PDB entry 6ZP8 | X-ray diffraction, 3.00 A resolution | chains H and I of the 28 polymer chains in the assembly

# Chain H
Protein: Proteasome subunit beta type-2
From: Saccharomyces cerevisiae S288C
Notes: EC 3.4.25.1
UniProtKB: P25043 (PSB2_YEAST); residues 1-232 here correspond to UniProt positions 30-261 (UniProt number = residue number + 29)
Amino-acid sequence (232 residues; numbered 1 to 232; the number before each row is that of its first residue):
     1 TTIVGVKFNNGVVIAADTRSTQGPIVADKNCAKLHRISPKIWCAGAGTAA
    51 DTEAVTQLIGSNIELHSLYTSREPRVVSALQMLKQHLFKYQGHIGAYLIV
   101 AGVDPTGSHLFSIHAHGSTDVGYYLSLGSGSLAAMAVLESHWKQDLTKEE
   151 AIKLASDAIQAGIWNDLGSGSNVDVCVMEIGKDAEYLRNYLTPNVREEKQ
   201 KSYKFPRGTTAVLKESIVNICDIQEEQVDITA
Not modelled in the structure: 227-232
Curated features (UniProtKB/Swiss-Prot):
  - active site: T1 (Nucleophile)
Covalently attached groups: compound QOE linked to T1
Small-molecule neighbours: QOE ((2S,3R)-N-[(5S,8S,10S)-5-methyl-10-oxidanyl-2,7-bis(oxidanylidene)-1,6-diazacyclododec-8-yl]-3-oxidanyl-2-(3-phenylpropanoylamino)butanamide): S20, T21, Q22, A27, K33, G45, A46, G47, T48, A49, G128, S129
What the authors report for this chain:
  - binding site for QOE: T1, G47

# Chain I
Protein: Proteasome subunit beta type-3
From: Saccharomyces cerevisiae S288C
Notes: EC 3.4.25.1
UniProtKB: P25451 (PSB3_YEAST); residues 0-204 here correspond to UniProt positions 1-205 (UniProt number = residue number + 1)
Amino-acid sequence (205 residues; numbered 0 to 204; the number before each row is that of its first residue; numbering starts at 0):
     0 MSDPSSINGGIVVAMTGKDCVAIACDLRLGSQSLGVSNKFEKIFHYGHVF
    50 LGITGLATDVTTLNEMFRYKTNLYKLKEERAIEPETFTQLVSSSLYERRF
   100 GPYFVGPVVAGINSKSGKPFIAGFDLIGCIDEAKDFIVSGTASDQLFGMC
   150 ESLYEPNLEPEDLFETISQALLNAADRDALSGWGAVVYIIKKDEVVKRYL
   200 KMRQD
Not modelled in the structure: 0
Curated features (UniProtKB/Swiss-Prot):
  - modified residue: S30 (Phosphoserine)
  - cross-link: K69 (Glycyl lysine isopeptide (Lys-Gly) (interchain with G-Cter in ubiquitin))
Ion coordination: Mg2+ site 1: D177, S180; Mg2+ site 2: D204 (shared with 3 residues of chain Y)
Small-molecule neighbours: QOE ((2S,3R)-N-[(5S,8S,10S)-5-methyl-10-oxidanyl-2,7-bis(oxidanylidene)-1,6-diazacyclododec-8-yl]-3-oxidanyl-2-(3-phenylpropanoylamino)butanamide): R98, D124, L125, I126, C128

# Chain H / chain I interface
Residue-residue contacts - 63 pairs, chain H then chain I:
  I25(H) - D143(I)
  I25(H) - F146(I)  hydrophobic
  V26(H) - F146(I)
  A27(H) - D130(I)
  D28(H) - D130(I)
  K29(H) - E150(I)  salt bridge
  T48(H) - I126(I)
  A49(H) - C128(I)  hydrophobic
  A50(H) - Y95(I)
  A50(H) - I126(I)  hydrophobic
  A50(H) - C128(I)
  D51(H) - Y95(I)  hydrogen bond
  D51(H) - R98(I)  salt bridge
  A54(H) - Y95(I)
  Y90(H) - F99(I)  hydrophobic
  H93(H) - R98(I)
  H93(H) - F99(I)
  I94(H) - F99(I)  hydrophobic
  R196(H) - E150(I)  salt bridge
  K199(H) - E150(I)
  K199(H) - S151(I)
  K199(H) - Y153(I)
  S202(H) - E154(I)  hydrogen bond
  Y203(H) - S151(I)
  Y203(H) - L152(I)  hydrophobic
  K204(H) - E154(I)
  K204(H) - D161(I)  salt bridge
  F205(H) - L152(I)  hydrophobic
  F205(H) - E164(I)
  F205(H) - Q168(I)
  R207(H) - E158(I)
  R207(H) - E160(I)  salt bridge
  R207(H) - D161(I)  salt bridge
  G208(H) - E164(I)  hydrogen bond (backbone-side chain)
  T209(H) - E164(I)  hydrogen bond (backbone-side chain)
  T210(H) - E164(I)  hydrogen bond
  T210(H) - S167(I)
  T210(H) - Q168(I)  hydrogen bond
  T210(H) - L199(I)
  A211(H) - L199(I)
  A211(H) - K200(I)  hydrogen bond (backbone-backbone)
  V212(H) - F163(I)  hydrophobic
  V212(H) - Y198(I)
  L213(H) - Y198(I)  hydrogen bond (backbone-backbone)
  L213(H) - L199(I)
  L213(H) - K200(I)
  K214(H) - K196(I)
  K214(H) - R197(I)
  K214(H) - Y198(I)  hydrogen bond (backbone-backbone)
  E215(H) - K196(I)
  E215(H) - R197(I)  salt bridge
  S216(H) - V195(I)
  S216(H) - K196(I)  hydrogen bond (backbone-backbone)
  I217(H) - V194(I)
  V218(H) - H44(I)
  V218(H) - Y187(I)  hydrophobic
  V218(H) - V194(I)  hydrogen bond (backbone-backbone)
  V218(H) - K196(I)
  N219(H) - H44(I)
  I220(H) - G46(I)
  I220(H) - F49(I)  hydrophobic
  I220(H) - V194(I)  hydrophobic
  D222(H) - K74(I)  salt bridge
Interface residues without a listed pair, chain H (36 interface residues in all): Q22, P206
Interface residues without a listed pair, chain I (38 interface residues in all): H47, D124, E131, L157, T165, L171

# Overview
The interface between chain H and chain I involves 36 residues on one side and 38 on the other, with 11
hydrogen bonds and 8 salt bridges. Polar contacts include K29(H)-E150(I), D51(H)-R98(I) and R196(H)-E150(I).
Chain I binds compound QOE. The paper reports a binding site for QOE at T1(H) and G47(H).
Here chain H is Proteasome subunit beta type-2 and chain I is Proteasome subunit beta type-3, both from
Saccharomyces cerevisiae S288C. Entry 6ZP8 (Yeast 20S proteasome in complex with glidobactin-like natural
product HB335) was determined by X-ray diffraction, deposited together with 6ZOU and 6ZP6.
